Entry 8DJB (electron microscopy, 3.18 A resolution); this record covers chains D and E of the 8 polymer chains in the assembly.

== Chain D (and E) ==
Protein: Calcium-gated potassium channel MthK
From: Methanothermobacter thermautotrophicus
Notes: chain E of this document is another copy of the same molecule, construct and numbering; everything in this record applies to it too
Reference sequence: O27564 (MTHK_METTH); residue numbers follow UniProt; this construct covers 1-336
Chain sequence (336 residues; each row starts with the number of its first residue):
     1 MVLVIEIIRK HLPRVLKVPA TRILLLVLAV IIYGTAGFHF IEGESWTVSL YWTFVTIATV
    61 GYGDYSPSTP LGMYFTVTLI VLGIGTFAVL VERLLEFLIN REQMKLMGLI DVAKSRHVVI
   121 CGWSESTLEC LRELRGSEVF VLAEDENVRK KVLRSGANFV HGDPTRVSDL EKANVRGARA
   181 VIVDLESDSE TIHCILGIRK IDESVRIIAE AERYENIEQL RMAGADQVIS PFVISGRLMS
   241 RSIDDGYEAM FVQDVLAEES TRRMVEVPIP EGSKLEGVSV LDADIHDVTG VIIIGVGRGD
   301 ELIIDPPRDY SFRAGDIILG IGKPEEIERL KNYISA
Unresolved in the structure: 1-114 (chain E: 1-19)
Differences from the reference sequence: engineered mutation L90 (Ala in O27564)
Swiss-Prot annotation at these positions:
  - motif: T59 to D64 (Selectivity filter)
  - binding site (Ca(2+)): D184, E210, E212
  - mutagenesis: M107 (M107I: Elimination of the 26 kDa product and reduced levels of channel expression), D184 (D184N: At high calcium concentration, mean open time is short and mean closed time is long compared with wild-type)
From the paper describing this entry:
  - mutagenesis - A90L: abolished binding to lipids
  - mutagenesis - V91F: unchanged binding to TPeA

== How chain D and chain E interact ==
Contacting residue pairs - 22 pairs, chain D then chain E:
  D163(D) with R213(E), salt bridge
  T165(D) with R213(E)
  R166(D) with R213(E); E215(E), salt bridge
  V167(D) with E215(E)
  D188(D) with H193(E)
  S189(D) with S189(E); H193(E), hydrogen bond
  I192(D) with H193(E)
  H193(D) with S189(E), hydrogen bond; I192(E); N216(E), hydrogen bond; Q219(E), hydrogen bond
  R213(D) with D163(E), salt bridge; T165(E), hydrogen bond; R166(E)
  E215(D) with R166(E), salt bridge; V167(E), hydrogen bond (side chain-backbone); S168(E)
  N216(D) with H193(E), hydrogen bond
  Q219(D) with H193(E), hydrogen bond; L196(E)
Interface residues without a listed pair, chain D (16 interface residues in all): S168, E190, L196, E218
Interface residues without a listed pair, chain E (17 interface residues in all): D188, E190, G197, K200

== In short ==
The interface between chain D and chain E involves 16 residues on one side and 17 on the other, with 8
hydrogen bonds and 4 salt bridges. Polar contacts include D163(D)-R213(E), R166(D)-E215(E) and
S189(D)-H193(E). The paper reports that A90L of chain D abolishes binding to lipids; V91F of chain D leaves
binding to TPeA unchanged.
Chain D and chain E are both Calcium-gated potassium channel MthK (Methanothermobacter thermautotrophicus);
the structure, MthK-A90L mutant in closed state with 0 Ca2+, was determined by electron microscopy, deposited
together with 8FZ7, 5BKI, 5BKJ and 5BKK.
